Entry 6W0J (X-ray diffraction, 2.50 A resolution); this record covers chains B and C of the 3 polymer chains in the assembly.

Chain B:
Name: Fab Light Chain
Organism: Rattus norvegicus
Notes: antibody fragment or engineered binder
Amino-acid sequence (212 residues; numbered 1 to 212; the number before each row is that of its first residue):
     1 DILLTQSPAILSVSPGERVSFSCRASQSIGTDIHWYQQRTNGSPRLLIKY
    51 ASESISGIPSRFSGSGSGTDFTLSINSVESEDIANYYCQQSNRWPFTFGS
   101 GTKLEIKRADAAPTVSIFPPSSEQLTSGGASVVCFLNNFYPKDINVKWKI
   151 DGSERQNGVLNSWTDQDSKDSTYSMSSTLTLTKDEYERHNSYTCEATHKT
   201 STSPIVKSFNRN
Cystine bridges: Cys23-Cys88, Cys134-Cys194

Chain C:
Name: pH-gated potassium channel KcsA
Organism: Streptomyces lividans
Reference sequence: P0A334 (KCSA_STRLI); residue numbers follow UniProt; this construct covers 22-124
Amino-acid sequence (103 residues; numbered 22 to 124; the number before each row is that of its first residue):
    22 SALHWRAAGAATVLLVIVLLAGSYLAVLAERGAPGAQLITYPRALWWSVE
    72 TATTVGYGDLYPVTLWGRCVAVVVMVAGITSFGLVTAALATWFVGREQER
   122 RGH
Construct notes: engineered mutation Cys90 (Leu in P0A334)
UniProt features mapped onto this chain:
  - motif: Thr75 to Asp80 (Selectivity filter)
  - mutagenesis: Glu71 (E71A: Prevents channel inactivation)
Metal / ion sites: barium ion near Thr75 (its only coordinating residue here)
From the paper describing this entry:
  - barium ion coordination: Thr75

Interface between chain B and chain C:
Residue-residue contacts (19):
  Asp32(B) - Arg64(C)  salt bridge
  Tyr50(B) - Arg64(C)
  Ser91(B) - Ile60(C)
  Asn92(B) - Ala57(C)
  Asn92(B) - Gln58(C)  hydrogen bond
  Asn92(B) - Arg64(C)
  Arg93(B) - Gly56(C)  hydrogen bond (side chain-backbone)
  Arg93(B) - Ala57(C)
  Arg93(B) - Gln58(C)
  Arg93(B) - Ile60(C)
  Trp94(B) - Arg52(C)
  Trp94(B) - Gly53(C)
  Trp94(B) - Ala54(C)
  Trp94(B) - Pro55(C)
  Trp94(B) - Gly56(C)  hydrogen bond (backbone-backbone)
  Trp94(B) - Ala57(C)  hydrogen bond (backbone-backbone)
  Trp94(B) - Ile60(C)
  Phe96(B) - Arg52(C)
  Phe96(B) - Ile60(C)  hydrophobic
Also at the interface, not in a pair above, chain B (8 interface residues in all): Asp1

Summary:
The interface between chain B and chain C involves 8 residues on one side and 9 on the other; the contacts
include 4 hydrogen bonds and 1 salt bridge. Polar contacts include Asp32(B)-Arg64(C), Asn92(B)-Gln58(C) and
Arg93(B)-Gly56(C). Curated annotation (UniProt) lists one mutagenesis site on chain C. The paper reports
barium ion coordination by Thr75(C).
Chain B is Fab Light Chain (Rattus norvegicus) and chain C is pH-gated potassium channel KcsA (Streptomyces
lividans); the structure, Closed-gate KcsA incubated in BaCl2/NaCl, was determined by X-ray diffraction,
deposited together with 6W0A, 6W0B, 6W0C, 6W0D, 6W0E, 6W0F and 3 further entries.
